PDB entry 7UVL | electron microscopy, 3.56 A resolution | chains B and A of the 5 polymer chains in the assembly

== Chain B (and A) ==
Molecule: Immunoglobulin alpha-1 heavy constant
From: Homo sapiens
Notes: chain A of this document is another copy of the same molecule, construct and numbering; everything in this record applies to it too
UniProtKB: P01876 (IGHA1_HUMAN); residues 242-450 here correspond to UniProt positions 123-331 (UniProt number = residue number - 119)
Amino-acid sequence (209 residues; numbered 242 to 450; the number before each row is that of its first residue):
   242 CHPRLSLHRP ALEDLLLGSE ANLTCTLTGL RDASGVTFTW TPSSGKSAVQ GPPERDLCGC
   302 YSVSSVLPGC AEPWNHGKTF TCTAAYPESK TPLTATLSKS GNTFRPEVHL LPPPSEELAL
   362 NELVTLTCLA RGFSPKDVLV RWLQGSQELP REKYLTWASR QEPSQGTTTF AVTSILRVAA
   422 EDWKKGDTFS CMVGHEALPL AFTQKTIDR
Swiss-Prot annotation at these positions:
  - glycosylation: Asn-263 (N-linked (GlcNAc...) (complex) asparagine)
Disulfide bonds: Cys-266/Cys-323, Cys-369/Cys-432

== Interface between chain B and chain A ==
Pairs across the interface (36; chain B residue first):
  Leu-298(B) / Cys-299(A)  hydrophobic
  Cys-299(B) / Cys-242(A)  hydrophobic
  Cys-299(B) / Cys-299(A)  hydrophobic
  His-350(B) / Glu-358(A)
  Leu-351(B) / Pro-355(A)
  Leu-352(B) / Pro-353(A)
  Leu-352(B) / Pro-355(A)  hydrophobic
  Leu-352(B) / Thr-368(A)
  Pro-353(B) / Leu-352(A)
  Pro-355(B) / His-350(A)
  Pro-355(B) / Leu-352(A)
  Glu-357(B) / His-350(A)
  Glu-358(B) / His-350(A)
  Arg-372(B) / Arg-418(A)
  Leu-396(B) / Gln-402(A)
  Leu-396(B) / Glu-403(A)
  Thr-397(B) / Arg-401(A)  hydrogen bond (backbone-side chain)
  Trp-398(B) / Trp-398(A)
  Trp-398(B) / Arg-401(A)
  Trp-398(B) / Ala-412(A)
  Trp-398(B) / Thr-414(A)  hydrogen bond
  Ala-399(B) / Trp-398(A)
  Ala-399(B) / Arg-401(A)
  Arg-401(B) / Thr-397(A)  hydrogen bond (side chain-backbone)
  Arg-401(B) / Trp-398(A)
  Arg-401(B) / Ala-399(A)
  Gln-402(B) / Leu-396(A)
  Glu-403(B) / Leu-396(A)
  Pro-404(B) / Glu-393(A)
  Pro-404(B) / Lys-394(A)
  Pro-404(B) / Tyr-395(A)
  Pro-404(B) / Leu-396(A)
  Ala-412(B) / Trp-398(A)
  Thr-414(B) / Trp-398(A)  hydrogen bond
  Ile-416(B) / Thr-414(A)
  Arg-418(B) / Arg-372(A)
Interface residues without a listed pair, chain B (29 interface residues in all): Cys-242, Pro-354, Thr-366, Leu-370, Glu-393, Ser-400, Val-413
Interface residues without a listed pair, chain A (25 interface residues in all): Thr-366, Leu-370, Pro-404

== Summary ==
The interface between chain B and chain A involves 29 residues on one side and 25 on the other, with 4
hydrogen bonds. Among the polar pairs are Thr-397(B)/Arg-401(A) and Trp-398(B)/Thr-414(A).
Both chains are Immunoglobulin alpha-1 heavy constant (Homo sapiens). Entry 7UVL (IgA1 Protease with IgA1
substrate) was determined by electron microscopy together with 7UVK from the same study.
